PDB entry 7PY0 | electron microscopy, 4.50 A resolution (low resolution: residue-level contacts below are approximate; hydrogen-bond / salt-bridge calls are withheld) | chains N and D of the 9 polymer chains in the assembly

Chain N:
Molecule: ntDNA
Sequence (39 nucleotides; numbered 1 to 39; the number before each row is that of its first residue):
     1 GGTCAGTACGTCCTATCGATCTTCGGAAGAGATTCAGAG
Not modelled in the structure: 1-5, 14-17

Chain D:
Molecule: DNA-directed RNA polymerase subunit beta'
Organism: Escherichia coli
Notes: EC 2.7.7.6
Reference sequence: P0A8T8 (RPOC_ECO57); residues 1-1407 here = UniProt positions 1-1407
Amino-acid sequence (1407 residues; row label = number of the first residue in the row):
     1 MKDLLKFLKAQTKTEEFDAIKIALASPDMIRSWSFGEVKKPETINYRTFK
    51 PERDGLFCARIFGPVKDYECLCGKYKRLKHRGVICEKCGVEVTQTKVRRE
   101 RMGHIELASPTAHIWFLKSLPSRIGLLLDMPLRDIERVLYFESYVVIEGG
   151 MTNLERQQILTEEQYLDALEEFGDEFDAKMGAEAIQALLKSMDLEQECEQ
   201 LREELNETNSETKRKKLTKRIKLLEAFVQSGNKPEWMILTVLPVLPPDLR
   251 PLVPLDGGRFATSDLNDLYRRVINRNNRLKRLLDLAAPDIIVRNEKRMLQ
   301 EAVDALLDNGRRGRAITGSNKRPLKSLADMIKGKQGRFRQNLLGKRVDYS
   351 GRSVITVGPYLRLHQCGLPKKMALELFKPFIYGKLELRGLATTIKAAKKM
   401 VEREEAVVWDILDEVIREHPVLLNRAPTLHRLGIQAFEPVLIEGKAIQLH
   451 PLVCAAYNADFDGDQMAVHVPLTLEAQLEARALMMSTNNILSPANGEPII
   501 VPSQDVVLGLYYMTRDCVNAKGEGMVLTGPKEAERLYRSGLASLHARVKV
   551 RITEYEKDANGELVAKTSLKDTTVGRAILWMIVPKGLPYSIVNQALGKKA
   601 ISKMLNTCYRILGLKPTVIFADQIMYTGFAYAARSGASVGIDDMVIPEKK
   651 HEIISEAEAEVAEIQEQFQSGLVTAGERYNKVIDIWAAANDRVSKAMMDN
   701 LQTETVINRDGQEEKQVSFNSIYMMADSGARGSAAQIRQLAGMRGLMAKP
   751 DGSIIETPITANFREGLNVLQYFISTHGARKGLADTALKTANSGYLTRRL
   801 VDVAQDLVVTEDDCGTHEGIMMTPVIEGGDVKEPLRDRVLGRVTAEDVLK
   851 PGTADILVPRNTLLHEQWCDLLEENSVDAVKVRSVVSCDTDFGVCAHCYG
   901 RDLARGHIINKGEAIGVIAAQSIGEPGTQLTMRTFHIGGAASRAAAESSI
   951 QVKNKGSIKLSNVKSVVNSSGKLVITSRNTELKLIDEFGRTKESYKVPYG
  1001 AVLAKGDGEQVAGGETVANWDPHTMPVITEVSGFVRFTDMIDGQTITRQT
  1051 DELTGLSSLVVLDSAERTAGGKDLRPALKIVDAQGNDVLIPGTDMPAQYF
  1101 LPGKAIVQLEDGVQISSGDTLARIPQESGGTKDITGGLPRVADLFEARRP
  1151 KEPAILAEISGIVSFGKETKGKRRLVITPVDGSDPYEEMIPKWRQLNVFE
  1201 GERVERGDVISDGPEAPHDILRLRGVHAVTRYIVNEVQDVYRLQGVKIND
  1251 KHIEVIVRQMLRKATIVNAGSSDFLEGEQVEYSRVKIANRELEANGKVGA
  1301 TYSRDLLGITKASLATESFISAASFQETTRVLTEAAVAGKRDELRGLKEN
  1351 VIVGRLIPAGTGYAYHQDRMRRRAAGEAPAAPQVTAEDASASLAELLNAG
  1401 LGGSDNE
Not modelled in the structure: 1-15, 934-947, 1127-1135, 1374-1407
Bound ions: Zn2+ site 1: Cys70, Cys72; Mg2+: Asp462, Asp464 (shared with 1 residue of chain R); Zn2+ site 2: Cys814, Cys888, Cys895, Cys898

How chain N and chain D interact:
Pairs across the interface (12):
  DC9(N) - Tyr46(D)
  DG10(N) - Tyr46(D)
  DC13(N) - Arg271(D)
  DG18(N) - Arg314(D)
  DA27(N) - Arg1148(D)
  DA28(N) - Arg1148(D)
  DG29(N) - Leu120(D)
  DG29(N) - Lys1311(D)
  DA30(N) - Leu120(D)
  DG31(N) - Arg133(D)
  DA32(N) - Arg133(D)
  DG37(N) - Lys1170(D)
Also at the interface, not in a pair above, chain N (13 interface residues in all): DC12, DA36
Also at the interface, not in a pair above, chain D (12 interface residues in all): Arg270, Asn274, Lys1167, Gly1171

Overview:
13 residues of chain N face 12 of chain D across their interface. The Mg2+ site is built by Asp462(D) and
Asp464(D). The Zn2+ site 1 is built by Cys70(D) and Cys72(D).
Chain N is ntDNA and chain D is DNA-directed RNA polymerase subunit beta' (Escherichia coli); the structure,
CryoEM structure of E.coli RNA polymerase elongation complex bound to NusG (NusG-EC in more-swiveled
conformation), was determined by electron microscopy, deposited together with 7PY1, 7PY3, 7PY5, 7PY6, 7PY7,
7PY8 and 4 further entries.
